4WTH - chain A; structure by X-ray diffraction, 2.25 A resolution.

# Chain A
Molecule: Maltose-binding periplasmic protein, Ataxin-3 chimera
Source organism: Escherichia coli
Notes: fragment: MBP residues 27-392 (UNP) + Ataxin-3 C-terminal region
UniProtKB: chimeric construct of P0AEY0, P54252: residues 1-366 from P0AEY0 (MALE_ECO57) positions 27-392 (UniProt number = residue number + 26); residues 371-417 from P54252 positions 278-324 (UniProt number = residue number - 93)
Sequence (441 residues; row label = number of the first residue in the row):
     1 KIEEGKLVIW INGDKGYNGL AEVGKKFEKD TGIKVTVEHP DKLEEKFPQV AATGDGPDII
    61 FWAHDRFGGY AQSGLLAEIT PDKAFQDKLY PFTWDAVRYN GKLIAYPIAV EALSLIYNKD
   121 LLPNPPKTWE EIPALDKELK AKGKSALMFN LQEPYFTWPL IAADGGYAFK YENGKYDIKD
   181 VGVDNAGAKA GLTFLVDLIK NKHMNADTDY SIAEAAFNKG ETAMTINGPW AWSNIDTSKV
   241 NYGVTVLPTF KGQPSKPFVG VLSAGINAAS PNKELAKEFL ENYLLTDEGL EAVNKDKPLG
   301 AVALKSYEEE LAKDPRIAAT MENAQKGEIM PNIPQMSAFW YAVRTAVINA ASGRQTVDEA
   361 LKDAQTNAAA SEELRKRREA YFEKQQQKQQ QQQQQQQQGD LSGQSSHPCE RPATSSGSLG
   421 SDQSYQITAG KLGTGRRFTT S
Unresolved in the structure: 404-441
Sequence notes: linker (367-370)
Ion coordination: Zn2+ site 1: His39 (shared with 1 residue of chain B); Zn2+ site 2: His203, Glu278; Zn2+ site 3: Glu383 (shared with 1 residue of chain B)
From the paper describing this entry:
  - Zn2+ coordination: His39, Glu379, Glu383
  - contacts within the chain: Gln335-Ser371 (water-mediated contact), Gln335-Glu372 (water-mediated contact), Glu322-Arg377 (hydrogen bond), Glu308-Arg378 (hydrogen bond), Tyr381-Gln385 (water-mediated contact), Gln385-Lys388 (water-mediated contact), Gln386-Gln389, Gln387-Gln391, Asp95-Gln389, Gln389-Gln393, Gln390-Gln394, Tyr176-Gln392, Gln393-Gln397
  - self-association interface (contacts with another copy of this molecule); pairs are residue here / residue on that copy: Gln387-Glu22, Gln390-Asp296 (backbone contact), Gln394-Asp236
  - conformationally variable residues (order/disorder transition): Ser371 to Gln397

# Overview
His203 and Glu278 coordinate Zn2+ site 2. From the paper: Zn2+ coordination by His39, Glu379 and Glu383;
conformational variability at Ser371.
Chain A is Maltose-binding periplasmic protein, Ataxin-3 chimera (Escherichia coli); the structure, Ataxin-3
Carboxy Terminal Region - Crystal C2 (triclinic), was determined by X-ray diffraction, deposited together with
4YS9.
